PDB entry 3MYW | X-ray diffraction, 2.50 A resolution | chains I and B of the 3 polymer chains in the assembly

Chain I:
Name: Bowman-Birk type trypsin inhibitor
Source organism: Vigna radiata var. radiata
UniProt: P01062 (IBB_PHAAU); numbering as in UniProt (aligned over 1-72)
Sequence (72 residues; numbered 1 to 72; the number before each row is that of its first residue):
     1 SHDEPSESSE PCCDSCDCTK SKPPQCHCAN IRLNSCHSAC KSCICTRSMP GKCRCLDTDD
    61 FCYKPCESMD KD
Disordered / not traced: 1-11, 67-72
Disulfide bonds: Cys12-Cys66, Cys13-Cys28, Cys16-Cys62, Cys18-Cys26, Cys36-Cys43, Cys40-Cys55, Cys45-Cys53
UniProt features mapped onto this chain:
  - site (Reactive bond for trypsin): Lys20, Ser21, Arg47, Ser48
  - natural variant: Ser1 to His2 (deletion: In 2nd and 3rd isoinhibitor), His2 (H2D: In 1st isoinhibitor), Asp3 (D3K: In 3rd isoinhibitor)

Chain B:
Name: Trypsin
Source organism: Sus scrofa
Notes: EC 3.4.21.4
UniProt: P00761 (TRYP_PIG); the construct lacks a stretch of the UniProt sequence and is renumbered around it, so the offset changes along the chain: 16-34 = UniProt 9-27; 37-67 = UniProt 28-58; 69-125 = UniProt 59-115; 127-130 = UniProt 116-119; 6 more segments
Sequence (223 residues; numbered 16 to 245 plus 3 insertion-coded residues; 10 numbers in that range are skipped by the numbering (no residue carries them; nothing is unmodelled there); the number before each row is that of its first residue):
    16 IVGGYTCAAN SVPYQVSLN
    37 SGSHFCGGSL INSQWVVSAA HCYKSRIQVR L
    69 GEHNIDVLEG NEQFINAAKI ITHPNFNGNT LDNDIMLIKL SSPATLNSRV ATVSLPR
   127 SCAA
   132 AGTECLISGW GNTKSSGSSY PSLLQCLKAP VLSDSSCKSA YPGQITGNMI CVG
   84C F
   185 LEGG
   88C K
   189 DSCQGDSGGP VVCNGQ
   209 LQGIVSWGY
   219 GCA
  221C Q
   222 KNKPGVYTKV CNYVNWIQQT IAAN
Disulfide bonds: Cys22-Cys157, Cys42-Cys58, Cys128-Cys232, Cys136-Cys201, Cys168-Cys182, Cys191-Cys220
Construct notes: variant Val27 (Ile20 in P00761)
Ion coordination: Ca2+: Glu70, Asn72, Val75, Glu80
UniProt features mapped onto this chain:
  - active site (Charge relay system): His57, Asp102, Ser195
  - binding site (Ca(2+)): Glu70, Asn72, Val75, Glu80
  - site: Asp189 (Required for specificity)

Chain I / chain B interface:
Contacting residue pairs - 36 pairs, chain I then chain B:
  Ser15(I) with Tyr217(B)
  Cys16(I) with Tyr217(B)
  Asp17(I) with Leu99(B); Gln175(B); Trp215(B); Gly216(B); Tyr217(B)
  Cys18(I) with Trp215(B); Gly216(B), hydrogen bond (backbone-backbone)
  Thr19(I) with His57(B); Leu99(B); Gln192(B), hydrogen bond (backbone-side chain); Ser214(B)
  Lys20(I) with Asp189(B), salt bridge; Ser190(B), hydrogen bond; Cys191(B); Gln192(B); Gly193(B), hydrogen bond (backbone-backbone); Asp194(B), hydrogen bond (backbone-backbone); Ser195(B), hydrogen bond (backbone-side chain); Val213(B); Ser214(B), hydrogen bond (backbone-backbone)
  Ser21(I) with Phe41(B); His57(B), hydrogen bond; Gln192(B); Ser195(B), hydrogen bond (backbone-side chain)
  Lys22(I) with His40(B); Phe41(B), hydrogen bond (backbone-backbone); Trp141(B); Tyr151(B); Gly193(B)
  Pro24(I) with Gln192(B)
  Gln25(I) with His57(B), hydrogen bond (side chain-backbone)
  His27(I) with Asn97(B)
  Ala29(I) with Tyr217(B)
  Leu56(I) with Asn97(B)
Also at the interface, not in a pair above, chain I (14 interface residues in all): Thr58
Also at the interface, not in a pair above, chain B (24 interface residues in all): Cys42, Gly142, Gly219, Gly226

Overview:
Chain I and chain B form an interface of 14 and 24 residues respectively, with 11 hydrogen bonds and 1 salt
bridge. Among the polar pairs are Lys20(I)-Asp189(B), Thr19(I)-Gln192(B) and Lys20(I)-Ser190(B). UniProt lists
3 active-site residues and 4 Ca2+-binding residues on chain B.
Chain I is Bowman-Birk type trypsin inhibitor (Vigna radiata var. radiata) and chain B is Trypsin (Sus
scrofa); the structure, The Bowman-Birk type inhibitor from mung bean in ternary complex with porcine trypsin,
was determined by X-ray diffraction.
